PDB entry 1U9E | X-ray diffraction, 2.40 A resolution | chains A and C

[Chain A]
Protein: Estrogen receptor beta
Organism: Homo sapiens
UniProtKB: Q92731 (ESR2_HUMAN); numbering as in UniProt (aligned over 261-501)
Amino-acid sequence (241 residues; numbered 261 to 501; the number before each row is that of its first residue):
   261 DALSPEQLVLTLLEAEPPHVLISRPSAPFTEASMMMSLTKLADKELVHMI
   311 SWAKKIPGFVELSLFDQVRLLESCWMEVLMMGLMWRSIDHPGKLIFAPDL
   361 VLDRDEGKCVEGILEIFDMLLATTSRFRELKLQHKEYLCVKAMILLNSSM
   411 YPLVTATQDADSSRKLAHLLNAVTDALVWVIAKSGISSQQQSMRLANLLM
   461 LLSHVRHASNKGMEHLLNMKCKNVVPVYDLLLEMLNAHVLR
Unresolved in the structure: 261-262, 410-421, 498-501
Residues lining bound ligands: 2-(4-hydroxy-phenyl)benzofuran-5-ol (397): M295, L298, L301, A302, E305, M336, L339, M340, L343, R346, F356, I373, I376, G472, H475, L476, M479

[Chain C]
Protein: Steroid receptor coactivator-1
Amino-acid sequence (9 residues; each row starts with the number of its first residue):
   605 KLVQLLTTT

[Chain A / chain C interface]
Residue-residue contacts (16; chain A residue first):
  I310(A) - L606(C)  hydrophobic
  I310(A) - L609(C)  hydrophobic
  I310(A) - L610(C)  hydrophobic
  K314(A) - L609(C)  hydrogen bond (side chain-backbone)
  K314(A) - L610(C)  hydrogen bond (side chain-backbone)
  K314(A) - T612(C)  hydrogen bond (side chain-backbone)
  Q327(A) - L610(C)
  V328(A) - L606(C)  hydrophobic
  V328(A) - L610(C)  hydrophobic
  L331(A) - L610(C)  hydrophobic
  E332(A) - L606(C)
  D489(A) - K605(C)  salt bridge
  L490(A) - K605(C)
  E493(A) - K605(C)
  E493(A) - L606(C)  hydrogen bond (side chain-backbone)
  M494(A) - L606(C)  hydrophobic
Also at the interface, not in a pair above, chain A (13 interface residues in all): V307, F319, L324
Also at the interface, not in a pair above, chain C (8 interface residues in all): V607, T611, T613

[In short]
13 residues of chain A and 8 residues of chain C are in contact, with 4 hydrogen bonds and 1 salt bridge.
Polar contacts include D489(A)-K605(C), K314(A)-L609(C) and K314(A)-L610(C). Ligands of chain A:
2-(4-hydroxy-phenyl)benzofuran-5-ol.
Chain A is Estrogen receptor beta (Homo sapiens) and chain C is Steroid receptor coactivator-1; the structure,
Crystal structure of estrogen receptor beta complexed with way-397, was determined by X-ray diffraction,
deposited together with 1X76, 1X78, 1X7B and 1X7E.
